Entry 6HDX (X-ray diffraction, 2.20 A resolution); this record covers chain A.

== Chain A ==
Protein: 2-hydroxyisobutyryl-CoA synthetase
Source organism: Aquincola tertiaricarbonis
Notes: EC 6.2.1.-
UniProt: I3VE75 (I3VE75_9BURK); numbering as in UniProt (aligned over 1-477)
Sequence (499 residues; each row starts with the number of its first residue; numbers below 1 keep their minus sign (Met-10 is residue -10)):
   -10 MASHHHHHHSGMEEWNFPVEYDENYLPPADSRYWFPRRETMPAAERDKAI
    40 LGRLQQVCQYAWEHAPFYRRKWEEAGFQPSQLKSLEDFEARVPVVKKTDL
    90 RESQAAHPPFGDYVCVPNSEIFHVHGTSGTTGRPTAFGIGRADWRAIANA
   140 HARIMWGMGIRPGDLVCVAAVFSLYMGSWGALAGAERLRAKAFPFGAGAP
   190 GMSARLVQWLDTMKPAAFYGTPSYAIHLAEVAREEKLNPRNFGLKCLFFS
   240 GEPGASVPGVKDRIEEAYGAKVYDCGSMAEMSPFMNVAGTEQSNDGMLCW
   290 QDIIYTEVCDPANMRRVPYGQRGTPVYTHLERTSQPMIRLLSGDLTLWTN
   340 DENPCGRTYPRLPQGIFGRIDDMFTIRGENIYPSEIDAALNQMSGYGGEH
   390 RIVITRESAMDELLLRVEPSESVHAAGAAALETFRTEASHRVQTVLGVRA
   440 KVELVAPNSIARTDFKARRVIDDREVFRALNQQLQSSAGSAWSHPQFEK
Disordered / not traced: -10 to -2, 118-121, 477-488
Sequence notes: initiating methionine (-10); expression tag (-9 to 0, 478-488)
Small-molecule neighbours:
  - 8LH ([[(2R,3S,4R,5R)-5-(6-aminopurin-9-yl)-3,4-bis(oxidanyl)oxolan-2-yl]methoxy-oxidanyl-phosphoryl] (2R)-2-methyl-3-oxidanyl-propanoate): Tyr164, Met165, Gly166, Tyr208, Ser239, Gly240, Glu241, Pro242, Asp263, Cys264, Gly265, Ser266, Met267, Ala268, Glu269, Phe273, Met286, Ser331, Asp333, Ile355, Arg358, Lys455
  - 8LH / (2R)-3-hydroxy-2-methylpropanoic acid: Tyr164, Met165, Gly166, Tyr208, Ser239, Gly240, Glu241, Pro242, Asp263, Cys264, Gly265, Ser266, Met267, Ala268, Glu269, Phe273, Met286, Ser331, Asp333, Ile355, Arg358, Lys455
  - (2R)-3-hydroxy-2-methylpropanoic acid (HIU): Tyr164, Met165, Gly166, Tyr208, Ser239, Gly240, Gly265, Ser266, Met267, Ala268, Phe273, Lys455

== Overview ==
Chain A binds compound 8LH, (2R)-3-hydroxy-2-methylpropanoic acid and 8LH / (2R)-3-hydroxy-2-methylpropanoic
acid.
Chain A is 2-hydroxyisobutyryl-CoA synthetase (Aquincola tertiaricarbonis); the structure, Crystal structure
of 2-Hydroxyisobutyryl-CoA Ligase (HCL) in the postadenylation state in complex with R3-HIB-AMP, was
determined by X-ray diffraction (same publication as 6HDW, 6HDY, 6HE0 and 6HE2).
